PDB entry 9BBF | electron microscopy, 3.60 A resolution | chains B and Z of the 8 polymer chains in the assembly

== Chain B ==
Molecule: ADP-ribosyltransferase binding component
Organism: Clostridioides difficile
UniProtKB: A8DS70 (A8DS70_CLODI); numbering as in UniProt (aligned over 43-876)
Chain sequence (835 residues; numbered 42 to 876; the number before each row is that of its first residue):
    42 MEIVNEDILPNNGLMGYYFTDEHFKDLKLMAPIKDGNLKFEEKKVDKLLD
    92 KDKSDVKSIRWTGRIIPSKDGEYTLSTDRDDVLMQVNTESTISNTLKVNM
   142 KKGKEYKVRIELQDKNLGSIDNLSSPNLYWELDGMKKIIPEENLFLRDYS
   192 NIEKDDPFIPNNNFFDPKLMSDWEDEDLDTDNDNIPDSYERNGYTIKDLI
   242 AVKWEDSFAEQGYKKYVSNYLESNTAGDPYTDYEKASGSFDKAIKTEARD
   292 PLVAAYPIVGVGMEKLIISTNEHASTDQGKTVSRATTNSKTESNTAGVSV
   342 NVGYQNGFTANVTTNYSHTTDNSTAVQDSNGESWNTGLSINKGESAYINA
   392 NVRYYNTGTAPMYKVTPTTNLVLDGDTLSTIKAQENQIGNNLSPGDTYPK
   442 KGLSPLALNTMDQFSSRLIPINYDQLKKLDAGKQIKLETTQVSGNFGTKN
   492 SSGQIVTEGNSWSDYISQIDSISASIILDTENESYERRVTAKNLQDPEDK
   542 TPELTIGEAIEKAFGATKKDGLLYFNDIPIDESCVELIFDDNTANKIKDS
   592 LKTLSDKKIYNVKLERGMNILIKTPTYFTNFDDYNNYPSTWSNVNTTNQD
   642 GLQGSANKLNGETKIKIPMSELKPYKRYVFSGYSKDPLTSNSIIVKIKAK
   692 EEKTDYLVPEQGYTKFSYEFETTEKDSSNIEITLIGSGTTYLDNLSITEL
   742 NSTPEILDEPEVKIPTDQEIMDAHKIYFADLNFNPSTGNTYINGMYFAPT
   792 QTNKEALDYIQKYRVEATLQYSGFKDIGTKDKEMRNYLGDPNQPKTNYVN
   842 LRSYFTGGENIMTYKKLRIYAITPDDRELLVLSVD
Unresolved in the structure: 42-217, 317-379, 616-876
Sequence notes: initiating methionine (42)
Metal / ion sites: Ca2+ site 1: Asp220, Asp222, Asp224, Ile226, Glu231; Ca2+ site 2: Asp222, Asp224, Glu231, Asn260, Glu263, Asp273

== Chain Z ==
Molecule: ADP-ribosyltransferase enzymatic component
Organism: Clostridioides difficile
UniProtKB: Q9KH42 (Q9KH42_CLODI); residues 50-463 here = UniProt positions 50-463
Chain sequence (414 residues; numbered 50 to 463; the number before each row is that of its first residue):
    50 KAPIERPEDFLKDKEKAKEWERKEAERIEQKLERSEKEALESYKKDSVEI
   100 SKYSQTRNYFYDYQIEANSREKEYKELRNAISKNKIDKPMYVYYFESPEK
   150 FAFNKVIRTENQNEISLEKFNEFKETIQNKLFKQDGFKDISLYEPGKGDE
   200 KPTPLLMHLKLPRNTGMLPYTNTNNVSTLIEQGYSIKIDKIVRIVIDGKH
   250 YIKAEASVVSSLDFKDDVSKGDSWGKANYNDWSNKLTPNELADVNDYMRG
   300 GYTAINNYLISNGPVNNPNPELDSKITNIENALKREPIPTNLTVYRRSGP
   350 QEFGLTLTSPEYDFNKLENIDAFKSKWEGQALSYPNFISTSIGSVNMSAF
   400 AKRKIVLRITIPKGSPGAYLSAIPGYAGEYEVLLNHGSKFKINKIDSYKD
   450 GTITKLIVDATLIP
Unresolved in the structure: 50-51, 105-118, 261-463

== How chain B and chain Z interact ==
Contacting residue pairs - 21 pairs, chain B then chain Z:
  Asp218(B) with Asn160(Z)
  Leu219(B) with Asn160(Z), hydrogen bond (backbone-side chain)
  Asp220(B) with Asn160(Z)
  Asn225(B) with Asn162(Z), hydrogen bond (backbone-side chain); Asp246(Z), hydrogen bond (side chain-backbone); Gly247(Z); Lys248(Z)
  Pro227(B) with Asn162(Z)
  Leu240(B) with Val244(Z); Gly247(Z)
  Ile241(B) with Asn162(Z); Glu163(Z); Gly247(Z); His249(Z)
  Val243(B) with Glu163(Z)
  Tyr274(B) with Asp246(Z); Gly247(Z)
  Thr489(B) with Lys196(Z)
  Asn491(B) with Lys196(Z)
  Ser492(B) with Lys61(Z)
  Ser493(B) with Lys61(Z), hydrogen bond
Also at the interface, not in a pair above, chain B (15 interface residues in all): Ile226, Lys490

== In short ==
15 residues of chain B and 10 residues of chain Z are in contact; the contacts include 4 hydrogen bonds. Among
the polar pairs are Leu219(B)-Asn160(Z), Asn225(B)-Asn162(Z) and Asn225(B)-Asp246(Z). Asp220(B), Asp222(B),
Asp224(B), Ile226(B) and Glu231(B) form the Ca2+ site 1.
Here chain B is ADP-ribosyltransferase binding component and chain Z is ADP-ribosyltransferase enzymatic
component, both from Clostridioides difficile. Entry 9BBF (Structure of Clostridioides difficile Component A
(50-463) in Complex with a CDTb Oligomer) was determined by electron microscopy.
